5BRQ - chain A; structure by X-ray diffraction, 2.00 A resolution.

# Chain A
Molecule: Glycoside Hydrolase Family 13
Organism: Bacillus licheniformis ATCC 14580
Notes: EC 3.2.1.93
Reference sequence: Q65MI2 (Q65MI2_BACLD); residues 1-562 here = UniProt positions 1-562
Chain sequence (568 residues; numbered -5 to 562; the number before each row is that of its first residue; numbers below 1 keep their minus sign (His-5 is residue -5)):
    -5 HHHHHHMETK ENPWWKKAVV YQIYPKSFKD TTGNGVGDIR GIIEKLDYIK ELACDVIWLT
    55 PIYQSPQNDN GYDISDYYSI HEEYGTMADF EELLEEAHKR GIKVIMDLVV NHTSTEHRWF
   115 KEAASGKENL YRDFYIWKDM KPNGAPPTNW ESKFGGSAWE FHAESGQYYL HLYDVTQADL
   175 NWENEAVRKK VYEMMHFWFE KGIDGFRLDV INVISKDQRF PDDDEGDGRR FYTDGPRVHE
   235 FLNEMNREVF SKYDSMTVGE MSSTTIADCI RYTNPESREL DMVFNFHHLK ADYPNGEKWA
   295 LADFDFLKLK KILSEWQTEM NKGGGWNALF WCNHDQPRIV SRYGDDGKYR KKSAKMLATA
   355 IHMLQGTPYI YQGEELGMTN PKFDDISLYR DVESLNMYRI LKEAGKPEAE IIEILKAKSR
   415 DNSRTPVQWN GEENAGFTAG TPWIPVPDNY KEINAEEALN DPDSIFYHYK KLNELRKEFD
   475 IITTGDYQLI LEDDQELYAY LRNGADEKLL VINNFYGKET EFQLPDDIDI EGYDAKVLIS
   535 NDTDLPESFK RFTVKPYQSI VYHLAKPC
Not modelled in the structure: -5 to 5, 561-562
Sequence notes: expression tag (-5 to 0)
Bound ions: Mg2+: Asp24, Thr26, Asn28, Val30, Asp32
From the paper describing this entry:
  - Mg2+ coordination: Asp24, Thr26, Asn28, Val30, Asp32
  - catalytic residues: Asp203, Glu254, Asp329 (by similarity / conservation)
  - mutagenesis - D203E, E254D, D329E: abolished catalytic activity
  - specificity-determining residues: His281, His282, Lys284, Lys292 (proposed by the authors, not directly observed)
  - mutagenesis - H281A, H282A, K284A, K292A: decreased catalytic activity

# In short
The Mg2+ site is built by Asp24, Thr26, Asn28, Val30 and Asp32. The paper reports catalytic residues Asp203,
Glu254 and Asp329; H281A, H282A and K284A, among others, reduce catalytic activity; 7 substitutions were
tested in all.
Chain A is Glycoside Hydrolase Family 13 (Bacillus licheniformis ATCC 14580); the structure, Crystal structure
of Bacillus licheniformis trehalose-6-phosphate hydrolase (TreA), was determined by X-ray diffraction together
with 5BRP from the same study.
